7XV3 - chains A and N of the 5 polymer chains in the assembly; structure by electron microscopy, 2.76 A resolution.

[Chain A]
Molecule: Engineered G protein subunit S (mini-Gs)
Source organism: Homo sapiens
Chain sequence (361 residues; numbered 8 to 394; 26 numbers in that range are skipped by the numbering (no residue carries them; nothing is unmodelled there); the number before each row is that of its first residue):
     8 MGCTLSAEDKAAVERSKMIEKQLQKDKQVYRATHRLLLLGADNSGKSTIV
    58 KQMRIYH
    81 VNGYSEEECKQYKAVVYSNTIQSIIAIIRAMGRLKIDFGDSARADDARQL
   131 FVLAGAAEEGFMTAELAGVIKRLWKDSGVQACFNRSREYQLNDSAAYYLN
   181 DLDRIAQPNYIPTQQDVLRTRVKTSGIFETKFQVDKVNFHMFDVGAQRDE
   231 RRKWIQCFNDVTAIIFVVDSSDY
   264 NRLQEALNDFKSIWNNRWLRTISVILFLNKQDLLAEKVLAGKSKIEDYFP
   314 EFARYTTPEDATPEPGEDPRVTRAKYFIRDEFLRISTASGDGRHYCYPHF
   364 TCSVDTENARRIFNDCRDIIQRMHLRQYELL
Not modelled in the structure: 8-11, 81-203

[Chain N]
Molecule: Nb35
Source organism: Lama glama
Chain sequence (161 residues; row label = number of the first residue in the row; numbers below 1 keep their minus sign (Met-21 is residue -21)):
   -21 MKYLLPTAAAGLLLLAAQPAMAQVQLQESGGGLVQPGGSLRLSCAASGFT
    29 FSNYKMNWVRQAPGKGLEWVSDISQSGASISYTGSVKGRFTISRDNAKNT
    79 LYLQMNSLKPEDTAVYYCARCPAPFTRDCFDVTSTTYAYRGQGTQVTVSS
   129 AAALEHHHHHH
Not modelled in the structure: -21 to 0, 128-139
Cystine bridges: Cys22-Cys96

[Chain A / chain N interface]
Contacting residue pairs (21):
  Asp229(A) - Asp109(N)
  Asp229(A) - Ser112(N)
  Asp229(A) - Thr113(N)  hydrogen bond (side chain-backbone)
  Glu230(A) - Asp109(N)
  Glu230(A) - Ser112(N)  hydrogen bond
  Glu230(A) - Thr114(N)
  Glu230(A) - Tyr115(N)
  Arg231(A) - Phe108(N)
  Arg231(A) - Asp109(N)  hydrogen bond (backbone-side chain)
  Arg232(A) - Asp109(N)  salt bridge
  Gln267(A) - Thr61(N)
  Asn271(A) - Trp47(N)
  Ser275(A) - Asp106(N)
  Ser275(A) - Cys107(N)  hydrogen bond (side chain-backbone)
  Ser275(A) - Phe108(N)
  Asn278(A) - Arg105(N)
  Asn279(A) - Asp106(N)  hydrogen bond
  Asn279(A) - Phe108(N)
  Arg283(A) - Arg105(N)
  Tyr311(A) - Gly62(N)
  Pro313(A) - Gly62(N)
Also at the interface, not in a pair above, chain A (14 interface residues in all): Ile276, Ser352
Also at the interface, not in a pair above, chain N (14 interface residues in all): Ser63, Pro100

[Summary]
The chain A/chain N interface involves 14 residues from each chain; the contacts include 5 hydrogen bonds and
1 salt bridge. Polar contacts include Arg232(A)-Asp109(N), Asp229(A)-Thr113(N) and Glu230(A)-Ser112(N).
Here chain A is Engineered G protein subunit S (mini-Gs) (Homo sapiens) and chain N is Nb35 (Lama glama).
Entry 7XV3 (Cryo-EM structure of LPS-bound GPR174 in complex with Gs protein) was determined by electron
microscopy.
